PDB entry 1Q0Z | X-ray diffraction, 1.95 A resolution | chain A

[Chain A]
Protein: aclacinomycin methylesterase
Source organism: Streptomyces purpurascens
Reference sequence: Q54528 (Q54528_9ACTO); residue numbers follow UniProt; this construct covers 1-298
Amino-acid sequence (298 residues; each row starts with the number of its first residue):
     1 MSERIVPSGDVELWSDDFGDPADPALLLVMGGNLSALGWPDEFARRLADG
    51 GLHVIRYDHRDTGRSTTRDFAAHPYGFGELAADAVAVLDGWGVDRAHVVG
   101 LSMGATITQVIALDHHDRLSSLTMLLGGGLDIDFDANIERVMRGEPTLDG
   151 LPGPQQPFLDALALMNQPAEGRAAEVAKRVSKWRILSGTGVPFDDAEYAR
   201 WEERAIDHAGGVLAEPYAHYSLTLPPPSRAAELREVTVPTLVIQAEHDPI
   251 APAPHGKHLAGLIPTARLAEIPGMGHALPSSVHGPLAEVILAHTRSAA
Unresolved in the structure: 1
Swiss-Prot annotation at these positions:
  - active site: Ser102, Asp248, His276
Ligand contacts: 10-decarboxymethylaclacinomycin a (dcmaa) (AKA): Gly32, Ser102, Met103, Thr106, Leu126, Gly127, Gly128, Gly129, Ile132, Phe134, Asp135, Ile138, Phe158, Leu162, Met165, His219, Tyr220, Leu222, Leu224, Ile250, Ala251, His276

[In short]
Chain A binds 10-decarboxymethylaclacinomycin a (dcmaa). From UniProt: 3 active-site residues.
Chain A is aclacinomycin methylesterase (Streptomyces purpurascens); the structure, Crystal structure of
aclacinomycin methylesterase (RdmC) with bound product analogue, 10-decarboxymethylaclacinomycin A (DcmA), was
determined by X-ray diffraction (same publication as 1Q0R).
